6RDS - chains T and Y of the 20 polymer chains in the assembly; structure by electron microscopy, 3.80 A resolution.

# Chain T
Name: ATP synthase subunit alpha
Organism: Polytomella sp. Pringsheim 198.80
Reference sequence: A0ZW40 (A0ZW40_9CHLO); residue numbers follow UniProt; this construct covers 1-562
Sequence (562 residues; each row starts with the number of its first residue):
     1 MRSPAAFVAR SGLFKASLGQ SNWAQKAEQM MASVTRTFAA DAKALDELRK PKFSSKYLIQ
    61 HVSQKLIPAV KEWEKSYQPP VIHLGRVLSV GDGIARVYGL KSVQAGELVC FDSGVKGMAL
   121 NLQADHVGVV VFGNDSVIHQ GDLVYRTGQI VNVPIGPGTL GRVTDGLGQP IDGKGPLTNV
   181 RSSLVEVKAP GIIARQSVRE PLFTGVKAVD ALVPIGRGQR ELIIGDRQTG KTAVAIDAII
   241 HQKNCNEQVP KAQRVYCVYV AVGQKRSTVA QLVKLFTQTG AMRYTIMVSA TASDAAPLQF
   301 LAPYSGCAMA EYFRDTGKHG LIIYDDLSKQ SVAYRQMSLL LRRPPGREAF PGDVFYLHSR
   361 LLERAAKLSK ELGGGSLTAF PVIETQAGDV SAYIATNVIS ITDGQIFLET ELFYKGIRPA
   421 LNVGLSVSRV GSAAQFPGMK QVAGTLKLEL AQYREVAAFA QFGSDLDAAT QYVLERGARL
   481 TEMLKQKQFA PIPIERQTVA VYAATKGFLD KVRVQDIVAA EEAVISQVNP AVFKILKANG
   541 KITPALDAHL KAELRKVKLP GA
Unresolved in the structure: 1-84
Differences from the reference sequence: conflict Arg-266 (Lys in A0ZW40)
Ion coordination: Mg2+: Thr-232 (together with ATP)
Residues lining bound ligands:
  - ADP (adenosine-5'-diphosphate): Val-427, Ser-428, Arg-429
  - ATP (adenosine-5'-triphosphate): Asp-226, Arg-227, Gln-228, Thr-229, Gly-230, Lys-231, Thr-232, Ala-233, Gln-264, Phe-413, Arg-418, Pro-419, Gln-486, Lys-487, Gln-488

# Chain Y
Name: ATP synthase subunit beta
Organism: Polytomella sp. Pringsheim 198.80
Notes: EC 7.1.2.2
Reference sequence: A0ZW41 (A0ZW41_9CHLO); numbering as in UniProt (aligned over 1-574)
Sequence (574 residues; row label = number of the first residue in the row):
     1 MALRYAAGLA KNVVQRQGAS LNIARAFAAE PAPAIDAGYV SQVIGPVVDV RFDGELPSIL
    61 SSLEVEGHSV RLVLEVAQHM GDNTVRCIAM DSTDGLVRGQ KVVDTGSPIK VPVGRGTLGR
   121 IMNVIGEPVD EQGPIDAADI WSIHREAPEF TEQSTEQEIL VTGIKVVDLL APYQRGGKIG
   181 LFGGAGVGKT VLIMELINNV AKAHGGFSVF AGVGERTREG NDLYREMIES GVIKLGAERG
   241 NSKCTLVYGQ MNEPPGARAR VALTGLTVAE YFRDIEGQDV LLFVDNIFRF TQANSEVSAL
   301 LGRIPSAVGY QPTLATDLGG LQERITTTTK GSITSVQAVY VPADDLTDPA PATTFAHLDA
   361 TTVLSRSIAE LGIYPAVDPL DSTSRMLNPN VIGAEHYNVA RGVQKVLQDY KNLQDIIAIL
   421 GMDELSEEDK LTVARARKIQ RFLSQPFQVA EVFTGTPGKY VDLADTISGF QGVLTGKYDD
   481 LPEMAFYMVG DIKEVKEKAD KMAKDIASRK EADNKKVSEE LKDIPSLDKL VSEIKEVVIE
   541 EDDGLEEDFK AEALSSETVV LNEEGKSVPL PKKN
Unresolved in the structure: 1-35, 557-574
Differences from the reference sequence: conflict Ala-350 (Gly in A0ZW41), Leu-387 (Arg in A0ZW41)
Ion coordination: Mg2+: Thr-190 (together with ADP)
Residues lining bound ligands:
  - ADP (adenosine-5'-diphosphate): Gly-184, Ala-185, Gly-186, Val-187, Gly-188, Lys-189, Thr-190, Val-191, Arg-216, Tyr-374, Pro-375, Gln-445, Phe-447, Ala-450, Phe-453
  - ATP (adenosine-5'-triphosphate): Ser-384, Arg-385, Leu-387, Asn-388, Tyr-397

# How chain T and chain Y interact
Residue-residue contacts (127; chain T residue first):
  Gly-99(T) / Arg-98(Y)  hydrogen bond (backbone-side chain)
  Leu-100(T) / Arg-98(Y)  hydrogen bond (backbone-side chain)
  Lys-101(T) / Arg-98(Y)
  Ser-102(T) / Val-97(Y)
  Val-103(T) / Leu-96(Y)
  Val-103(T) / Val-97(Y)
  Gln-104(T) / Leu-96(Y)
  Gln-104(T) / Val-97(Y)
  Ala-105(T) / Val-43(Y)  hydrophobic
  Ala-105(T) / Thr-93(Y)
  Ala-105(T) / Asp-94(Y)
  Ala-105(T) / Gly-95(Y)  hydrogen bond (backbone-backbone)
  Ala-105(T) / Leu-96(Y)  hydrogen bond (backbone-backbone)
  Asn-121(T) / Val-43(Y)
  Asn-121(T) / Ile-44(Y)
  Leu-122(T) / Gln-42(Y)
  Leu-122(T) / Val-43(Y)  hydrogen bond (backbone-backbone)
  Leu-122(T) / Leu-96(Y)
  Leu-122(T) / Arg-98(Y)
  Gln-123(T) / Arg-98(Y)  hydrogen bond (backbone-side chain)
  Ala-124(T) / Ser-41(Y)
  Ala-124(T) / Arg-98(Y)
  His-126(T) / Arg-98(Y)
  Val-127(T) / Arg-98(Y)
  Pro-157(T) / Leu-545(Y)  hydrophobic
  Pro-157(T) / Phe-549(Y)
  Leu-160(T) / Leu-545(Y)  hydrophobic
  Asn-179(T) / Glu-546(Y)
  Asn-179(T) / Phe-549(Y)
  Asn-179(T) / Lys-550(Y)
  Val-180(T) / Phe-549(Y)
  Arg-181(T) / Phe-549(Y)
  Lys-188(T) / Asp-91(Y)  salt bridge
  Lys-188(T) / Pro-254(Y)
  Ala-189(T) / Asn-252(Y)  hydrogen bond (backbone-side chain)
  Ile-192(T) / Ile-121(Y)  hydrophobic
  Ile-192(T) / Asn-221(Y)  hydrogen bond (backbone-side chain)
  Ile-192(T) / Tyr-248(Y)  hydrophobic
  Ile-193(T) / Val-129(Y)
  Ile-193(T) / Asp-130(Y)
  Ile-193(T) / Glu-131(Y)
  Ile-193(T) / Tyr-224(Y)  hydrophobic
  Arg-195(T) / Thr-217(Y)  hydrogen bond
  Arg-195(T) / Asn-221(Y)
  Ser-197(T) / Asp-222(Y)
  Val-198(T) / Arg-218(Y)
  Arg-220(T) / Arg-216(Y)
  Asn-246(T) / Glu-541(Y)
  Glu-247(T) / Glu-541(Y)
  Gln-248(T) / Ile-539(Y)
  Val-249(T) / Ile-539(Y)
  Pro-250(T) / Val-537(Y)
  Pro-250(T) / Glu-540(Y)
  Lys-251(T) / Glu-540(Y)  hydrogen bond (backbone-side chain)
  Arg-254(T) / Glu-541(Y)  salt bridge
  Arg-254(T) / Asp-543(Y)  salt bridge
  Tyr-256(T) / Asp-543(Y)  hydrogen bond
  Tyr-256(T) / Leu-545(Y)
  Arg-283(T) / Glu-541(Y)  salt bridge
  Arg-283(T) / Asp-543(Y)  salt bridge
  Tyr-284(T) / Asp-543(Y)
  Tyr-312(T) / Phe-549(Y)
  Tyr-312(T) / Glu-552(Y)
  Thr-316(T) / Glu-552(Y)
  Lys-318(T) / Leu-545(Y)
  Arg-343(T) / Ile-44(Y)
  Arg-343(T) / Gly-45(Y)
  Pro-344(T) / Ala-299(Y)
  Pro-344(T) / Leu-300(Y)
  Pro-345(T) / Pro-305(Y)
  Arg-347(T) / Gly-309(Y)
  Gly-352(T) / Glu-296(Y)
  Asp-353(T) / Glu-296(Y)
  Phe-355(T) / Met-251(Y)  hydrophobic
  Phe-355(T) / Arg-289(Y)
  Phe-355(T) / Gln-292(Y)
  Tyr-356(T) / Glu-253(Y)
  Tyr-356(T) / Pro-254(Y)  hydrophobic
  Tyr-356(T) / Glu-296(Y)
  Ser-359(T) / Met-251(Y)  hydrogen bond (side chain-backbone)
  Ser-359(T) / Asn-252(Y)
  Glu-363(T) / Thr-217(Y)  hydrogen bond
  Glu-363(T) / Met-251(Y)
  Ser-391(T) / Ala-343(Y)
  Thr-396(T) / Tyr-340(Y)  hydrogen bond (backbone-side chain)
  Thr-396(T) / Pro-342(Y)
  Thr-396(T) / Ala-343(Y)
  Ile-399(T) / Ala-185(Y)  hydrophobic
  Ser-400(T) / Arg-216(Y)  hydrogen bond (backbone-side chain)
  Ser-400(T) / Arg-289(Y)  hydrogen bond
  Ser-400(T) / Tyr-340(Y)
  Ile-401(T) / Arg-216(Y)  hydrogen bond (backbone-side chain)
  Thr-402(T) / Arg-216(Y)
  Asp-403(T) / Arg-216(Y)
  Asp-403(T) / Arg-218(Y)  salt bridge
  Leu-425(T) / Glu-370(Y)
  Arg-429(T) / Ala-185(Y)
  Arg-429(T) / Gly-186(Y)
  Arg-429(T) / Arg-216(Y)
  Arg-429(T) / Phe-453(Y)
  Phe-459(T) / Ile-417(Y)
  Phe-462(T) / Ala-418(Y)
  Phe-462(T) / Ile-419(Y)  hydrophobic
  Asn-529(T) / Leu-527(Y)
  Ala-531(T) / Leu-527(Y)  hydrophobic
  Ala-531(T) / Val-531(Y)
  Val-532(T) / Leu-527(Y)
  Lys-534(T) / Ile-534(Y)
  Ile-535(T) / Leu-527(Y)
  Ile-535(T) / Leu-530(Y)
  Ile-535(T) / Val-531(Y)
  Ile-535(T) / Ile-534(Y)  hydrophobic
  Ala-538(T) / Ile-534(Y)  hydrophobic
  Pro-544(T) / Ile-524(Y)
  Ala-545(T) / Asp-523(Y)
  Ala-545(T) / Ile-524(Y)
  Ala-545(T) / Leu-530(Y)
  Leu-546(T) / Leu-530(Y)  hydrophobic
  Ala-548(T) / Ile-524(Y)  hydrophobic
  His-549(T) / Ile-524(Y)
  His-549(T) / Pro-525(Y)
  His-549(T) / Ser-526(Y)
  His-549(T) / Leu-527(Y)  hydrogen bond (side chain-backbone)
  Lys-551(T) / Lys-516(Y)
  Ala-552(T) / Val-517(Y)
  Glu-553(T) / Leu-527(Y)
  Arg-555(T) / Val-517(Y)
Also at the interface, not in a pair above, chain T (84 interface residues in all): Leu-120, Glu-186, Pro-190, Gln-196, Phe-313, Gly-346, Gly-424, Ser-432, Ser-464
Also at the interface, not in a pair above, chain Y (76 interface residues in all): Ser-92, Glu-215, Gly-220, Arg-225, Pro-255, Arg-258, Ser-295, Val-308, Asp-528, Val-538, Asp-542, Gly-544

# Overview
84 residues of chain T and 76 residues of chain Y are in contact; the contacts include 18 hydrogen bonds and 6
salt bridges. Among the polar pairs are Lys-188(T)/Asp-91(Y), Arg-254(T)/Glu-541(Y) and Arg-254(T)/Asp-543(Y).
ADP is bound between chain T and chain Y.
Chain T is ATP synthase subunit alpha and chain Y is ATP synthase subunit beta, both from Polytomella sp.
Pringsheim 198.80; the structure, Cryo-EM structure of Polytomella F-ATP synthase, Rotary substate 1D,
focussed refinement of F1 head and rotor, was determined by electron microscopy, deposited together with 6RD4,
6RD5, 6RD6, 6RD7, 6RD8, 6RD9 and 46 further entries.
